PDB entry 5U0H | X-ray diffraction, 1.70 A resolution | chain A

[Chain A]
Protein: J30
Organism: Thermobacillus composti KWC4
Amino-acid sequence (577 residues; numbered 1 to 577; the number before each row is that of its first residue):
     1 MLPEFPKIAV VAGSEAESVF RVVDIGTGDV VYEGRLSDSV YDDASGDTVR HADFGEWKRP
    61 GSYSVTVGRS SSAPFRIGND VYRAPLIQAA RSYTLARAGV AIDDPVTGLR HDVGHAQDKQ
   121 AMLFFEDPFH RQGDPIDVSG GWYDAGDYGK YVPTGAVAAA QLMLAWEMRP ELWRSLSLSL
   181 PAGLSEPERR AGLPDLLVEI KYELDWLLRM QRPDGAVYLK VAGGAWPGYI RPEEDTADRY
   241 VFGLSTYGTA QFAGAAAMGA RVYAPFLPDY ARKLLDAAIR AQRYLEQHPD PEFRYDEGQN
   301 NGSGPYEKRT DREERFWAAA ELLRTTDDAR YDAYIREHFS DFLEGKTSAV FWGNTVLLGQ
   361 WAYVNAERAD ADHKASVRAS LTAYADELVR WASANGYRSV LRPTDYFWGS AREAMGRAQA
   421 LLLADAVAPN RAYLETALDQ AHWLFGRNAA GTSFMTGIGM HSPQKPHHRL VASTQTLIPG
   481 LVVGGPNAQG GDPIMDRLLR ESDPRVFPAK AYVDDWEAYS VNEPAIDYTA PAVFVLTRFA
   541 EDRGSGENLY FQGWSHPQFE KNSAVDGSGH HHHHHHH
Unresolved in the structure: 544-577
Small-molecule neighbours: citrate anion (FLC): M1, P74, F75, R76, V81, Y82, A441, H442, F445, I458
From the paper describing this entry:
  - contacts within the chain: E4-R431 (hydrogen bond), I8-R447 (hydrogen bond), D42-N395 (hydrogen bond), A44-A509 (hydrogen bond), D47-K510 (salt bridge), D47-Y397 (hydrogen bond), H51-G396 (hydrogen bond), H51-R398 (hydrogen bond), H115-Y143 (hydrogen bond), K308-G353 (hydrogen bond), K308-E313 (hydrogen bond), K308-E314 (hydrogen bond)
  - mutagenesis - A98C/G114C/Y143H: increased stability
  - catalytic residues: D144, D147, Y151, E523 (proposed by the authors, not directly observed)

[In short]
Bound to chain A: citrate anion. From the paper: catalytic residues D144, D147 and Y151 among others;
A98C/G114C/Y143H increase stability.
Chain A is J30 (Thermobacillus composti KWC4); the structure, Crystal structure of GH family 9 endoglucanase
J30, was determined by X-ray diffraction (same publication as 5U2O).
